PDB entry 6HT7 | X-ray diffraction, 3.70 A resolution | chains J and F of the 28 polymer chains in the assembly

# Chain J (and F)
Name: 60 kDa heat shock protein, mitochondrial
Source organism: Homo sapiens
Notes: EC 3.6.4.9; chain F of this document is another copy of the same molecule, construct and numbering; everything in this record applies to it too
Reference sequence: P10809 (CH60_HUMAN); residues 3-549 here correspond to UniProt positions 27-573 (UniProt number = residue number + 24)
Amino-acid sequence (549 residues; numbered 1 to 549; the number before each row is that of its first residue):
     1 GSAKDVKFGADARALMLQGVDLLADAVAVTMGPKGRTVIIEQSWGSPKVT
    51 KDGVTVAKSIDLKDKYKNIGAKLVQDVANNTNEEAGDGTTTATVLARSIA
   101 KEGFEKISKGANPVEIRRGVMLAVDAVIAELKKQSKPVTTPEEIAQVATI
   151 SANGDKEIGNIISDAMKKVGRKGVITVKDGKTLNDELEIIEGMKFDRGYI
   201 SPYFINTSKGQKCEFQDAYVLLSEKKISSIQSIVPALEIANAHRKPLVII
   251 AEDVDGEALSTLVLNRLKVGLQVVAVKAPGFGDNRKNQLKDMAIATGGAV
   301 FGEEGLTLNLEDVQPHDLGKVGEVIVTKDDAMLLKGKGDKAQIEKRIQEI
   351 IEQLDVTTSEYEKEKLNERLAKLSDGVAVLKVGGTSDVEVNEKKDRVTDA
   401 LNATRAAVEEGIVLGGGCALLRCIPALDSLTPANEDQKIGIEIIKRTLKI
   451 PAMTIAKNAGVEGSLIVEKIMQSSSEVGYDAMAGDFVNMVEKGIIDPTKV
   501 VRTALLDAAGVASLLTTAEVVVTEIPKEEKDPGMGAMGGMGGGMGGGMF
Disordered / not traced: 529-549
Construct notes: expression tag (1-2)
UniProt features mapped onto this chain:
  - binding site (ATP): K51, D87 to T91, G416, D496
  - modified residue: K7 (N6-succinyllysine), S43 (Phosphoserine), S46 (Phosphoserine), K51 (N6-acetyllysine), K58 (N6-acetyllysine), K63 (N6-acetyllysine), Y66 (Phosphotyrosine), K67 (N6-acetyllysine), K101 (N6-acetyllysine), K106 (N6-acetyllysine), K109 (N6-acetyllysine), K132 (N6-acetyllysine), K167 (N6-acetyllysine), K178 (N6-acetyllysine), K181 (N6-acetyllysine), K194 (N6-acetyllysine), K212 (N6-acetyllysine), K225 (N6-acetyllysine), K226 (N6-acetyllysine), K245 (N6-acetyllysine) and 11 more in UniProt
  - cross-link: K527 (Glycyl lysine isopeptide (Lys-Gly) (interchain with G-Cter in SUMO2))
Ion coordination: K+: K51 (together with ADP); Mg2+: D52, D399 (together with ADP)
Small-molecule neighbours: ADP / beryllium trifluoride: T30, M31, G32, P33, K51, D52, G53, D87, G88, T89, T90, T91, I150, S151, G415, G416, G417, I455, Y479, D480, A481, M482, I494, D496
What the authors report for this chain:
  - self-association interface (contacts with another copy of this molecule); pairs are residue here / residue on that copy: E105-K109 (salt bridge)

# Interface between chain J and chain F
Pairs across the interface - 5 pairs, chain J then chain F:
  E462(J) - S464(F)
  S464(J) - E462(F)
  S464(J) - S464(F)  hydrogen bond
  L465(J) - E468(F)
  E468(J) - L465(F)

# Summary
The chain J/chain F interface involves 4 residues from each chain; the contacts include 1 hydrogen bond. The
hydrogen-bonded pair is S464(J)-S464(F). Chain J binds ADP / beryllium trifluoride. D52(J) and D399(J) form
the Mg2+ site. From UniProt: 8 ATP-binding residues on chain J. The paper reports a self-association interface
involving E105(J).
Chain J and chain F are both 60 kDa heat shock protein, mitochondrial (Homo sapiens); the structure, Crystal
structure of the WT human mitochondrial chaperonin (ADP:BeF3)14 complex, was determined by X-ray diffraction
together with 6MRC and 6MRD from the same study.
